Entry 2BPU (X-ray diffraction, 1.35 A resolution); this record covers chain A.

Chain A:
Protein: Lysozyme C
Source organism: Gallus gallus
Notes: EC 3.2.1.17
UniProtKB: P00698 (LYSC_CHICK); residues 1-129 here correspond to UniProt positions 19-147 (UniProt number = residue number + 18)
Amino-acid sequence (129 residues; row label = number of the first residue in the row):
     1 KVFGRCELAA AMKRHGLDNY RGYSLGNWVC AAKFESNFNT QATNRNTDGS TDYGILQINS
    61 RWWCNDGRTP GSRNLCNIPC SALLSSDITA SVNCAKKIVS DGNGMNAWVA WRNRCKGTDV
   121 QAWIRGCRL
UniProt features mapped onto this chain:
  - active site: Glu35, Asp52
  - binding site (substrate): Asp101
Disulfides: Cys6-Cys127, Cys30-Cys115, Cys64-Cys80, Cys76-Cys94
Bound ions: Na+: Ser60, Cys64, Ser72, Arg73
Residues lining bound ligands: holmium atom (HO): Glu35, Asn46, Asp52
From the paper describing this entry:
  - holmium atom coordination: Asp52, Asp101, Leu129
  - conformationally variable residues (order/disorder transition): Arg21, Val109

Summary:
Chain A binds holmium atom. Ser60, Cys64, Ser72 and Arg73 coordinate Na+. Curated annotation (UniProt) lists
active-site residues Glu35 and Asp52 and substrate-binding residue Asp101. The paper reports holmium atom
coordination by Asp52, Asp101 and Leu129; conformational variability at Arg21 and Val109.
Chain A is Lysozyme C (Gallus gallus); the structure, The Kedge Holmium Derivative of Hen Egg-White Lysozyme
at high resolution from Single Wavelength Anomalous Diffraction, was determined by X-ray diffraction,
deposited together with 2CGI and 1W6Z.
